Entry 6H82 (electron microscopy, 3.78 A resolution); this record covers chains S and Z of the 32 polymer chains in the assembly.

Chain S:
Molecule: VP7
Organism: Haloarcula hispanica icosahedral virus 2
UniProt: H9AZX1 (H9AZX1_9VIRU); numbering as in UniProt (aligned over 2-176)
Sequence (175 residues; row label = number of the first residue in the row):
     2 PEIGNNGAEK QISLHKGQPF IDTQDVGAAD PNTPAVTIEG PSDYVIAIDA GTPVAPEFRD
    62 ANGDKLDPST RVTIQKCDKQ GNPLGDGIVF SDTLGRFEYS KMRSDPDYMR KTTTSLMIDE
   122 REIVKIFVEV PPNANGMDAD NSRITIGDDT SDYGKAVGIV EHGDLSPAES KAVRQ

Chain Z:
Molecule: VP4
Organism: Haloarcula hispanica icosahedral virus 2
UniProt: H9AZX2 (H9AZX2_9VIRU); residue numbers follow UniProt; this construct covers 4-232
Sequence (229 residues; numbered 4 to 232; the number before each row is that of its first residue):
     4 QTQEYTINHT GGVLGDSYVT TASNQTSPQR ETAVLSFECP RKFEEINYVG QRDATRFVPR
    64 TTESITGSAN DDTVVDLTAN IQPVAGEEVI AEQDYPVAVA YNVTQGVEVD VVDADYAADT
   124 VTLGTNPADG DEVKVWPIMS DGDVQFRLIN QFGQEEGRVY PWSTPLYRWH DFPQLKRGRE
   184 INLHGSASWS ENETLEILLD APQALTWEDS DYPRGQYVTT LEQDVEITL

Chain S / chain Z interface:
Pairs across the interface (13; chain S residue first):
  Asp31(S) - Arg33(Z)  salt bridge
  Asn33(S) - Glu34(Z)
  Asn33(S) - Arg150(Z)
  Asn33(S) - Glu158(Z)
  Thr34(S) - Arg33(Z)  hydrogen bond
  Gln81(S) - Pro164(Z)
  Gln81(S) - Trp165(Z)
  Asn83(S) - Arg161(Z)
  Pro84(S) - Glu158(Z)
  Pro84(S) - Arg161(Z)
  Leu85(S) - Glu159(Z)
  Gly86(S) - Glu159(Z)  hydrogen bond (backbone-backbone)
  Glu130(S) - Gly156(Z)
Also at the interface, not in a pair above, chain S (12 interface residues in all): Gln76, Gly82, Phe128
Also at the interface, not in a pair above, chain Z (10 interface residues in all): Gly160

Overview:
12 residues of chain S face 10 of chain Z across their interface; the contacts include 2 hydrogen bonds and 1
salt bridge. Among the polar pairs are Asp31(S)-Arg33(Z), Thr34(S)-Arg33(Z) and Gly86(S)-Glu159(Z).
Here chain S is VP7 and chain Z is VP4, both from Haloarcula hispanica icosahedral virus 2. Entry 6H82
(Cryo-EM structure of the archaeal extremophilic internal membrane containing Haloarcula hispanica icosahedral
virus 2 (HHIV-2) at ...) was determined by electron microscopy together with 6H9C from the same study.
